PDB entry 7WO7 | electron microscopy, 3.80 A resolution | chains B and C of the 3 polymer chains in the assembly

== Chain B ==
Protein: mAb15 VL
Organism: Homo sapiens
Chain sequence (218 residues; numbered 1 to 218; the number before each row is that of its first residue):
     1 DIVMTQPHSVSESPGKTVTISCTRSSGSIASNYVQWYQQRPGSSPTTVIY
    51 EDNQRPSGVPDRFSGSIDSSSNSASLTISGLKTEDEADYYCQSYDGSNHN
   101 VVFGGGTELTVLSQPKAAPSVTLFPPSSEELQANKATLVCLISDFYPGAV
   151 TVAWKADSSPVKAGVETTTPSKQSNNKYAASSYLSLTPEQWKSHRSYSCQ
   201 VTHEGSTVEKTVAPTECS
Not modelled in the structure: 1, 217-218
Disulfides: C22-C91, C140-C199

== Chain C ==
Protein: Spike protein S1
Organism: Severe acute respiratory syndrome coronavirus 2
UniProt: P0DTC2 (SPIKE_SARS2); residues 334-527 here = UniProt positions 334-527
Chain sequence (194 residues; row label = number of the first residue in the row):
   334 NLCPFGEVFNATRFASVYAWNRKRISNCVADYSVLYNSASFSTFKCYGVS
   384 PTKLNDLCFTNVYADSFVIRGDEVRQIAPGQTGKIADYNYKLPDDFTGCV
   434 IAWNSNNLDSKVGGNYNYLYRLFRKSNLKPFERDISTEIYQAGSTPCNGV
   484 EGFNCYFPLQSYGFQPTNGVGYQPYRVVVLSFELLHAPATVCGP
Disulfides: C336-C361, C379-C432, C391-C525, C480-C488
Covalently attached groups: N-acetylglucosamine (NAG) linked to N343
Swiss-Prot annotation at these positions:
  - region: R403 to D405 (Integrin-binding motif), N448 to F456 (Immunodominant HLA epitope recognized by the CD8+)
  - glycosylation: N343 (N-linked (GlcNAc...) (complex) asparagine)
  - natural variant: G339 (G339D: In strain: Omicron/BA.1, Omicron/BA.2 and 4 more; G339H: In strain: Omicron/BA.2.75, Omicron/XBB.1.5 and 1 more), R346 (R346K: In strain: Mu/B.1.621; R346T: In strain: Omicron/BQ.1.1, Omicron/XBB.1.5 and 1 more), L368 (L368I: In strain: Omicron/XBB.1.5, Omicron/EG.5.1), S371 (S371F: In strain: Omicron/BA.2, Omicron/BA.2.12.1 and 6 more; S371L: In strain: Omicron/BA.1), S373 (S373P: In strain: Omicron/BA.1, Omicron/BA.2 and 7 more), S375 (S375F: In strain: Omicron/BA.1, Omicron/BA.2 and 7 more), T376 (T376A: In strain: Omicron/BA.2, Omicron/BA.2.12.1 and 5 more), D405 (D405N: In strain: Omicron/BA.2, Omicron/BA.2.12.1 and 6 more), R408 (R408S: In strain: Omicron/BA.2, Omicron/BA.2.12.1 and 6 more), K417 (K417N: In strain: Beta/B.1.351, Omicron/BA.1 and 8 more; K417T: In strain: Gamma/P.1), N440 (N440K: In strain: Omicron/BA.1, Omicron/BA.2 and 7 more), K444 (K444T: In strain: Omicron/BQ.1.1), 16 further natural variant entries in UniProt
  - mutagenesis: N343 (N343Q: Reduced viral infectivity), L452 (L452R: Increased resistance to neutralizing antibodies. Decreases HLA binding to NF9 epitope. Increased binding affinity to human ACE2), Y453 (Y453F: Decreased HLA binding to NF9 epitope. Increased binding affinity to human ACE2), A475 (A475V: Increased resistance to neutralizing antibodies), V483 (V483A: Increased resistance to neutralizing antibodies), E484 (E484D: Increased replication in human TMEM106B overexpressing cells), F490 (F490L: Increased resistance to neutralizing antibodies and human covalescent sera neutralization), Q493 (Q493N: Reduced host ACE2-binding affinity in vitro; Q493Y: Reduced host ACE2-binding affinity in vitro), N501 (N501T: Reduced host ACE2-binding affinity in vitro; N501Y: Increased binding affinity to human ACE2), H519 (H519P: Increased resistance to human covalescent sera neutralization)
Reported in the primary citation:
  - mutagenesis - S373P: decreased binding to 553-15 (proposed by the authors, not directly observed)

== Interface between chain B and chain C ==
Residue-residue contacts (13; chain B residue first):
  A30(B) with K378(C), hydrogen bond (backbone-side chain)
  S31(B) with S375(C), hydrogen bond (side chain-backbone); T376(C); F377(C); K378(C)
  N32(B) with S375(C), hydrogen bond (side chain-backbone); F377(C), hydrogen bond (side chain-backbone); K378(C), hydrogen bond (backbone-side chain)
  Y33(B) with F377(C); K378(C); C379(C), hydrogen bond (side chain-backbone); P384(C)
  H99(B) with A372(C)
Also at the interface, not in a pair above, chain B (11 interface residues in all): S28, I29, E51, Q54, S69, Y94
Also at the interface, not in a pair above, chain C (11 interface residues in all): F374, S383, R408, Q414
Interface features reported in the paper:
  - specific contacts: E51(B)-S383(C), Q54(B)-S383(C)
  - interface residues, chain B: I29(B)
  - interface residues, chain C: S383(C)

== Overview ==
The chain B/chain C interface involves 11 residues from each chain, with 6 hydrogen bonds. Polar pairs include
A30(B)-K378(C), S31(B)-S375(C) and N32(B)-S375(C). The authors report contacts between E51(B) and S383(C) and
Q54(B) and S383(C). Covalently linked N-acetylglucosamine: at N343(C). The paper reports that S373P of chain C
reduces binding to 553-15; interface residues I29(B) and S383(C).
Here chain B is mAb15 VL (Homo sapiens) and chain C is Spike protein S1 (Severe acute respiratory syndrome
coronavirus 2). Entry 7WO7 (Locally refined region of SARS-CoV-2 Spike in complex with IgG 553-15) was
determined by electron microscopy, deposited together with 7WO4, 7WO5 and 7WOG.
